4QV6 - chains B and C of the 28 polymer chains in the assembly; structure by X-ray diffraction, 2.80 A resolution.

Chain B:
Molecule: Proteasome subunit alpha type-3
Source organism: Saccharomyces cerevisiae
Notes: EC 3.4.25.1
Reference sequence: P23638 (PSA3_YEAST); residues 0-257 here correspond to UniProt positions 1-258 (UniProt number = residue number + 1)
Sequence (258 residues; row label = number of the first residue in the row; numbering starts at 0):
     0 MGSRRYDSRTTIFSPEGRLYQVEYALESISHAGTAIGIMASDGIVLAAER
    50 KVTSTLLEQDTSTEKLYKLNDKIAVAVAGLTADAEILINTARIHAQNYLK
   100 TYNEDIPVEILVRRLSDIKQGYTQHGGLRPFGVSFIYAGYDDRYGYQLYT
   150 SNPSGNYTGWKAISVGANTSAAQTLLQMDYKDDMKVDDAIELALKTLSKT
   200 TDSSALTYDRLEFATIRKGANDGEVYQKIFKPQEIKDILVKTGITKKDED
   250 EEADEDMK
Not modelled in the structure: 0, 245-257
UniProt features mapped onto this chain:
  - cross-link (Glycyl lysine isopeptide (Lys-Gly)): Lys99 (interchain with G-Cter in ubiquitin), Lys198 (interchain with G-Cter in ubiquitin), Lys230 (interchain with G-Cter in ubiquitin)

Chain C:
Molecule: Proteasome subunit alpha type-4
Source organism: Saccharomyces cerevisiae
Notes: EC 3.4.25.1
Reference sequence: P40303 (PSA4_YEAST); residues -1 to 252 here correspond to UniProt positions 1-254 (UniProt number = residue number + 2)
Sequence (254 residues; each row starts with the number of its first residue; numbers below 1 keep their minus sign (Met-1 is residue -1)):
    -1 MSGYDRALSIFSPDGHIFQVEYALEAVKRGTCAVGVKGKNCVVLGCERRS
    49 TLKLQDTRITPSKVSKIDSHVVLSFSGLNADSRILIEKARVEAQSHRLTL
    99 EDPVTVEYLTRYVAGVQQRYTQSGGVRPFGVSTLIAGFDPRDDEPKLYQT
   149 EPSGIYSSWSAQTIGRNSKTVREFLEKNYDRKEPPATVEECVKLTVRSLL
   199 EVVQTGAKNIEITVVKPDSDIVALSSEEINQYVTQIEQEKQEQQEQDKKK
   249 KSNH
Not modelled in the structure: -1 to 0, 241-252
UniProt features mapped onto this chain:
  - modified residue: Thr58 (Phosphothreonine)

Interface between chain B and chain C:
Contacting residue pairs - 73 pairs, chain B then chain C:
  Arg3(B) with Arg4(C)
  Asp6(B) with Tyr2(C), hydrogen bond; Arg4(C), salt bridge
  Arg8(B) with Arg4(C)
  Thr10(B) with Leu6(C); Arg125(C)
  Ile11(B) with Leu6(C), hydrophobic; Gln17(C)
  Phe12(B) with Gln17(C); Tyr20(C), hydrophobic; Ala21(C), hydrophobic; Leu76(C), hydrophobic; Arg125(C); Pro126(C); Gly128(C)
  Ser13(B) with Tyr20(C)
  Pro14(B) with Tyr20(C), hydrophobic; Glu23(C)
  Glu15(B) with Glu23(C); Arg27(C), hydrogen bond (backbone-side chain)
  Gly16(B) with Tyr20(C); Glu23(C); Ala24(C); Arg27(C)
  Arg17(B) with Arg27(C)
  Leu18(B) with Arg125(C)
  Met38(B) with Asp54(C); Arg56(C)
  Arg112(B) with Arg81(C)
  Ser115(B) with Arg81(C), hydrogen bond (backbone-side chain)
  Asp116(B) with Arg81(C), salt bridge
  Gln119(B) with Ala78(C); Asp79(C); Ile82(C)
  Thr122(B) with Arg125(C), hydrogen bond (backbone-side chain)
  Gln123(B) with Tyr118(C); Gly123(C); Val124(C); Arg125(C), hydrogen bond (backbone-backbone); Phe127(C)
  His124(B) with Gly123(C); Val124(C)
  Gly125(B) with Tyr2(C); Gly123(C)
  Gly126(B) with Tyr2(C)
  Tyr143(B) with Arg56(C), hydrogen bond (backbone-side chain); Ile57(C), hydrophobic
  Tyr145(B) with Arg56(C), hydrogen bond (backbone-side chain)
  Gln146(B) with Ile57(C)
  Leu147(B) with Ile57(C)
  Tyr148(B) with Ile57(C)
  Ser153(B) with Ala78(C)
  Gly154(B) with Ala78(C); Arg81(C), hydrogen bond (backbone-side chain)
  Asn155(B) with Asn77(C); Ala78(C)
  Tyr156(B) with Pro59(C), hydrophobic; Arg81(C)
  Gly158(B) with Gln53(C); Asp54(C), hydrogen bond (backbone-backbone); Ile57(C); Thr58(C), hydrogen bond (backbone-side chain)
  Trp159(B) with Leu50(C), hydrophobic; Lys51(C); Leu52(C); Gln53(C); Asp54(C)
  Lys160(B) with Leu52(C), hydrogen bond (backbone-backbone); Gln53(C)
  Ala161(B) with Leu52(C)
  Gln172(B) with Leu52(C)
  Leu175(B) with Leu52(C)
  Gln176(B) with Leu52(C)
Interface residues without a listed pair, chain B (41 interface residues in all): Glu108, Thr157, Tyr179

In short:
41 residues of chain B and 31 residues of chain C are in contact; the contacts include 11 hydrogen bonds and 2
salt bridges. Polar contacts include Asp6(B)-Arg4(C), Asp116(B)-Arg81(C) and Asp6(B)-Tyr2(C).
Here chain B is Proteasome subunit alpha type-3 and chain C is Proteasome subunit alpha type-4, both from
Saccharomyces cerevisiae. Entry 4QV6 (yCP beta5-A49V mutant) was determined by X-ray diffraction (same
publication as 4QUX, 4QUY, 4QV0, 4QV1, 4QV3, 4QV4 and 42 further entries).
